PDB entry 7SXK | electron microscopy, 3.40 A resolution | chains d and e of the 12 polymer chains in the assembly

[Chain d (and e)]
Name: Portal protein
Source organism: Pseudomonas virus PaP3
Notes: chain e of this document is another copy of the same molecule, construct and numbering; everything in this record applies to it too
UniProt: Q8H9R8 (Q8H9R8_9CAUD); numbering as in UniProt (aligned over 1-705)
Sequence (705 residues; row label = number of the first residue in the row):
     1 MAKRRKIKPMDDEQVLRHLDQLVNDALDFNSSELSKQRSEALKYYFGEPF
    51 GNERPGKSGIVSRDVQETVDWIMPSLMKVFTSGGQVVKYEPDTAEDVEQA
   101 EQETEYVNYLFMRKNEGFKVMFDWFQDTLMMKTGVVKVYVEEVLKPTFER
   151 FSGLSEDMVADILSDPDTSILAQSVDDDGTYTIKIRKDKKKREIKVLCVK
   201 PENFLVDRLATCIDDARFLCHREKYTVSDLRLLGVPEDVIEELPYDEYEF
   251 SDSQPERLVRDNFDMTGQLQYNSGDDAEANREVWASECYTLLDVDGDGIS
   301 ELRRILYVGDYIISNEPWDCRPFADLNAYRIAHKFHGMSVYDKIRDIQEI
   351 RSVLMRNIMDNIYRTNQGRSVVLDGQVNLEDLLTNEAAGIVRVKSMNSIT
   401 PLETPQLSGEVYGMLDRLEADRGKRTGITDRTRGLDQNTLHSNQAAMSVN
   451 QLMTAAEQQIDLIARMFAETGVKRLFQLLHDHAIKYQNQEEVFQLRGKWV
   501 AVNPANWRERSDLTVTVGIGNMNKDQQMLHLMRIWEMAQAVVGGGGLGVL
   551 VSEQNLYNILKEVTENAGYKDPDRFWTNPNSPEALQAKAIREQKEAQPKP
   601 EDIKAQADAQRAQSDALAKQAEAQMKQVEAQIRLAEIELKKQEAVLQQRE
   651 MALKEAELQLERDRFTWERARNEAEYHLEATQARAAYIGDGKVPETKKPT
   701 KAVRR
Not modelled in the structure: 1-8, 149-184, 243-276, 648-705 (chain e: 1-8, 149-184, 242-276, 642-705)
Cystine bridges: Cys220-Cys288

[Interface between chain d and chain e]
Contacting residue pairs (147; chain d residue first):
  Tyr45(d) - Met338(e)  hydrophobic
  Phe46(d) - Met338(e)  hydrophobic
  Ile60(d) - Asp346(e)
  Ile60(d) - Ile350(e)  hydrophobic
  Val61(d) - Asp346(e)
  Arg63(d) - Asp342(e)
  Arg63(d) - Lys343(e)  hydrogen bond (side chain-backbone)
  Arg63(d) - Asp346(e)  salt bridge
  Arg63(d) - Arg425(e)
  Trp71(d) - Lys424(e)  hydrogen bond (side chain-backbone)
  Trp71(d) - Arg425(e)
  Trp71(d) - Gln459(e)
  Pro74(d) - Glu457(e)
  Ser75(d) - Glu457(e)  hydrogen bond
  Met77(d) - Leu462(e)  hydrophobic
  Lys78(d) - Met453(e)
  Lys78(d) - Glu457(e)
  Lys78(d) - Val517(e)
  Thr81(d) - Arg465(e)  hydrogen bond (backbone-side chain)
  Ser82(d) - Val517(e)
  Met112(d) - Arg465(e)
  Arg113(d) - Glu90(e)  salt bridge
  Arg113(d) - Glu509(e)
  Glu116(d) - Glu469(e)
  Gly117(d) - Glu469(e)
  Phe118(d) - Arg465(e)
  Phe118(d) - Glu469(e)
  Lys119(d) - Glu469(e)
  Lys119(d) - Thr470(e)
  Phe122(d) - Arg330(e)
  Asp123(d) - Arg330(e)  salt bridge
  Asp127(d) - His333(e)  salt bridge
  Glu193(d) - Arg508(e)  salt bridge
  Cys198(d) - His333(e)
  Lys200(d) - His333(e)
  Lys224(d) - Leu209(e)  hydrogen bond (side chain-backbone)
  Lys224(d) - Asp215(e)  salt bridge
  Ser228(d) - Ile299(e)
  Arg231(d) - Asp297(e)  hydrogen bond (side chain-backbone)
  Leu232(d) - Ile299(e)  hydrophobic
  Asn280(d) - Arg217(e)  hydrogen bond
  Glu282(d) - Leu209(e)
  Met355(d) - Met414(e)  hydrophobic
  Ile362(d) - Asn357(e)
  Ile362(d) - Val411(e)  hydrophobic
  Thr365(d) - Arg364(e)
  Thr365(d) - Leu407(e)
  Asn366(d) - Asn357(e)  hydrogen bond
  Asn366(d) - Arg364(e)
  Asn366(d) - Leu407(e)
  Arg392(d) - Leu379(e)
  Met396(d) - Gly375(e)
  Met396(d) - Gln376(e)
  Met396(d) - Val377(e)  hydrogen bond (backbone-backbone)
  Met396(d) - Asn378(e)  hydrogen bond (backbone-backbone)
  Met396(d) - Leu379(e)
  Asn397(d) - Asp374(e)
  Asn397(d) - Gly375(e)
  Asn397(d) - Leu379(e)
  Ser398(d) - Leu373(e)
  Ser398(d) - Asp374(e)  hydrogen bond (backbone-backbone)
  Gln406(d) - Gln406(e)  hydrogen bond (side chain-backbone)
  Gln406(d) - Leu407(e)
  Gln406(d) - Ser408(e)
  Tyr412(d) - Glu410(e)  hydrogen bond (side chain-backbone)
  Tyr412(d) - Val411(e)  hydrogen bond (side chain-backbone)
  Tyr412(d) - Met414(e)  hydrophobic
  Leu415(d) - Arg417(e)
  Asp416(d) - Arg417(e)  salt bridge
  Arg431(d) - Ile428(e)
  Thr432(d) - Ala456(e)
  Arg433(d) - Ile428(e)
  Arg433(d) - Ala455(e)  hydrogen bond (side chain-backbone)
  Arg433(d) - Ala456(e)  hydrogen bond (side chain-backbone)
  Arg433(d) - Glu457(e)  hydrogen bond (side chain-backbone)
  Arg433(d) - Gln458(e)
  Arg433(d) - Gln459(e)
  Gly434(d) - Leu452(e)
  Gly434(d) - Ala455(e)
  Leu435(d) - Asp430(e)
  Asp436(d) - Leu452(e)
  Gln437(d) - Arg431(e)
  Gln437(d) - Arg433(e)
  Gln437(d) - Gly434(e)
  Gln437(d) - Leu435(e)
  Gln437(d) - Asp436(e)
  Gln437(d) - Thr439(e)
  Asn438(d) - Thr439(e)  hydrogen bond
  Leu440(d) - Ser442(e)
  His441(d) - Gln444(e)
  His441(d) - Leu452(e)
  Ser442(d) - Gln444(e)
  Asn443(d) - Gln444(e)  hydrogen bond (backbone-side chain)
  Asn443(d) - Ala445(e)
  Met447(d) - Ser448(e)
  Met447(d) - Val449(e)
  Gln451(d) - Leu452(e)
  Val492(d) - Pro91(e)
  Val492(d) - Asp92(e)
  Val492(d) - Thr93(e)
  Gln494(d) - Thr93(e)
  Leu495(d) - Thr93(e)  hydrogen bond (backbone-side chain)
  Arg496(d) - Asp92(e)  salt bridge
  Arg496(d) - Thr93(e)  hydrogen bond (backbone-side chain)
  Arg496(d) - Ala94(e)
  Arg496(d) - Glu95(e)  salt bridge
  Lys524(d) - Val449(e)
  Lys524(d) - Asn450(e)  hydrogen bond
  Gln527(d) - Arg533(e)  hydrogen bond
  Leu531(d) - Arg533(e)
  Trp535(d) - Met537(e)  hydrophobic
  Tyr557(d) - Val549(e)  hydrogen bond (side chain-backbone)
  Leu560(d) - Met537(e)  hydrophobic
  Val563(d) - Arg533(e)
  Ala567(d) - Leu529(e)  hydrophobic
  Tyr569(d) - Gln526(e)
  Pro572(d) - Asn558(e)
  Asp573(d) - Asn555(e)
  Asp573(d) - Asn558(e)  hydrogen bond (backbone-side chain)
  Arg574(d) - Val551(e)
  Arg574(d) - Asn555(e)  hydrogen bond
  Arg574(d) - Ile559(e)
  Phe575(d) - Val551(e)  hydrophobic
  Phe575(d) - Asn555(e)
  Trp576(d) - Met537(e)  hydrophobic
  Trp576(d) - Ala538(e)  hydrophobic
  Trp576(d) - Leu550(e)  hydrophobic
  Trp576(d) - Val551(e)
  Asn578(d) - Leu550(e)
  Asn578(d) - Val551(e)
  Ala587(d) - Gly548(e)
  Ala587(d) - Val549(e)
  Lys588(d) - Gly548(e)
  Lys588(d) - Val549(e)
  Glu592(d) - Gly548(e)
  Glu592(d) - Val549(e)  hydrogen bond (side chain-backbone)
  Gln606(d) - Asp615(e)
  Ala609(d) - Asp615(e)
  Ala609(d) - Ala616(e)  hydrogen bond (backbone-backbone)
  Gln610(d) - Arg611(e)
  Gln610(d) - Ser614(e)
  Gln610(d) - Asp615(e)
  Gln613(d) - Ala616(e)
  Gln613(d) - Leu617(e)
  Ser614(d) - Ala618(e)
  Gln624(d) - Glu622(e)
  Val628(d) - Lys626(e)
Other interface residues (no listed pair), chain d (101 interface residues in all): Glu67, Asp70, Gln126, Pro201, Glu278, Ala279, Ile358, Met359, Tyr363, Gln367, Asn566, Gln620, Ala621, Met625, Leu639, Glu643
Other interface residues (no listed pair), chain e (110 interface residues in all): His18, Arg54, Leu291, Asp293, Gly298, Tyr329, Ile331, Ala332, Ile344, Leu354, Asn361, Leu382, Thr429, Leu440, His441, Met466, Gly518, Asn521, His530, Ile534, Val541, Glu562, Ala612, Lys619, Ile637, Lys641

[Summary]
101 residues of chain d and 110 residues of chain e are in contact; the contacts include 28 hydrogen bonds and
9 salt bridges. Polar pairs include Arg63(d)-Asp346(e), Arg113(d)-Glu90(e) and Asp123(d)-Arg330(e).
Chain d and chain e are both Portal protein (Pseudomonas virus PaP3); the structure, Kinetically trapped
Pseudomonas-phage PaP3 portal protein - Full Length, was determined by electron microscopy, deposited together
with 7SYA, 7SZ4 and 7SZ6.
